PDB entry 1XW2 | X-ray diffraction, 1.76 A resolution | chain A

# Chain A
Name: Endo-1,4-beta-Xylanase
Organism: Pseudoalteromonas haloplanktis
Notes: EC 3.2.1.8
UniProt: Q8RJN8 (Q8RJN8_ALTHA); residues 1-405 here correspond to UniProt positions 22-426 (UniProt number = residue number + 21)
Amino-acid sequence (405 residues; each row starts with the number of its first residue):
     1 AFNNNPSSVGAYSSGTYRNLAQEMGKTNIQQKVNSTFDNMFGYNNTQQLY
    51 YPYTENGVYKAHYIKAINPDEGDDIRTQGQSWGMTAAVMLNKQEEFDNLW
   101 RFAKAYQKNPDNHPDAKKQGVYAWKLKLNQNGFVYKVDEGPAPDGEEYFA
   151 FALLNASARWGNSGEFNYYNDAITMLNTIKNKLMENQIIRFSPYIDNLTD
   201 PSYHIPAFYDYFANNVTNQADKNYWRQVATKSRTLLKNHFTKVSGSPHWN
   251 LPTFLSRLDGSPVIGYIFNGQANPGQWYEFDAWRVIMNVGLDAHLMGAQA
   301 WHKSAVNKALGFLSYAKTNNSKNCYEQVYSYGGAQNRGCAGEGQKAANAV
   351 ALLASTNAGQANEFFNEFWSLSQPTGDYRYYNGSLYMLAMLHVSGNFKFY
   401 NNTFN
Not modelled in the structure: 405
Construct notes: engineered mutation Gln-78 (Glu99 in Q8RJN8)
Cystine bridges: Cys-324/Cys-339

# Overview
Chain A is Endo-1,4-beta-Xylanase (Pseudoalteromonas haloplanktis); the structure, Structure Of A Cold-Adapted
Family 8 Xylanase, was determined by X-ray diffraction, deposited together with 2A8Z, 1XWQ and 1XWT.
